6NE0 - chains D and M of the 12 polymer chains in the assembly; structure by electron microscopy, 3.40 A resolution.

# Chain D
Protein: CRISPR-associated protein Csy3
From: Pseudomonas aeruginosa UCBPP-PA14
Reference sequence: Q02MM1 (CSY3_PSEAB); residues 20-361 here correspond to UniProt positions 1-342 (UniProt number = residue number - 19)
Amino-acid sequence (342 residues; numbered 20 to 361; the number before each row is that of its first residue):
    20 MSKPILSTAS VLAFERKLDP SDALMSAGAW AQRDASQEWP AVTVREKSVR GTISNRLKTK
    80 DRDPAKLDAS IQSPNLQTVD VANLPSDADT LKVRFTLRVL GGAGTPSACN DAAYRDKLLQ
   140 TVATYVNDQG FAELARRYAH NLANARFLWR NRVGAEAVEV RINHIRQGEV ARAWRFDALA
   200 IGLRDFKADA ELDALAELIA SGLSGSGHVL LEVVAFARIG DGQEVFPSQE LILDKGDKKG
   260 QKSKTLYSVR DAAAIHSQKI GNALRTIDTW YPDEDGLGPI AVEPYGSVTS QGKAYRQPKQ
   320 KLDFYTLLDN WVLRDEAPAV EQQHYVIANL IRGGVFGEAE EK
Unresolved in the structure: 20-24, 358-361

# Chain M
Molecule: Crispr RNA
Sequence (60 nucleotides; each row starts with the number of its first residue):
     1 CUAAGAAAUU CACGGCGGGC UUGAUGUCCG CGUCUACCUG GUUCACUGCC GUGUAGGCAG
Unresolved in the structure: 59-60

# Interface between chain D and chain M
Residue-residue contacts (37):
  Ala32(D) - C29(M)  base contact
  Phe33(D) - C29(M)  hydrogen bond to the sugar
  Phe33(D) - G30(M)  sugar contact
  Glu34(D) - C29(M)  phosphate contact
  Arg35(D) - G30(M)  salt bridge to the phosphate
  Arg35(D) - C31(M)  salt bridge to the phosphate
  Val68(D) - C37(M)  sugar contact
  Val68(D) - U39(M)  phosphate contact
  Arg69(D) - C37(M)  hydrogen bond to the sugar
  Arg69(D) - C38(M)  hydrogen bond to the sugar
  Arg69(D) - U39(M)  hydrogen bond to the phosphate
  Arg69(D) - G40(M)  hydrogen bond to the sugar
  Gly70(D) - C37(M)  hydrogen bond to the sugar
  Thr71(D) - C38(M)  phosphate contact
  Val98(D) - C37(M)  base contact
  Ser126(D) - C29(M)  phosphate contact
  Gln248(D) - U33(M)  sugar contact
  Gln248(D) - C34(M)  base contact
  Gln248(D) - U35(M)  phosphate contact
  Leu250(D) - U33(M)  base contact
  His275(D) - U33(M)  salt bridge to the phosphate
  Gln277(D) - C31(M)  sugar contact
  Gln277(D) - G32(M)  sugar contact
  Gln277(D) - U33(M)  hydrogen bond to the phosphate
  Lys278(D) - G32(M)  hydrogen bond to the base
  Lys278(D) - C34(M)  salt bridge to the phosphate
  Asn281(D) - G32(M)  phosphate contact
  Arg284(D) - G32(M)  salt bridge to the phosphate
  Glu302(D) - G32(M)  phosphate contact
  Val307(D) - G32(M)  base contact
  Ser309(D) - G32(M)  hydrogen bond to the base
  Arg351(D) - G30(M)  sugar contact
  Gly352(D) - G30(M)  sugar contact
  Gly353(D) - C29(M)  hydrogen bond to the sugar
  Gly353(D) - G30(M)  hydrogen bond to the sugar
  Val354(D) - C29(M)  base contact
  Val354(D) - G30(M)  base contact
Interface residues without a listed pair, chain D (30 interface residues in all): Ser67, Leu95, Ser247, Glu249, Ile251, Lys263

# Summary
30 residues of chain D face 11 of chain M across their interface; the contacts include 11 hydrogen bonds and 5
salt bridges. Among the polar pairs are Lys278(D)-G32(M), Ser309(D)-G32(M) and Phe33(D)-C29(M).
Here chain D is CRISPR-associated protein Csy3 (Pseudomonas aeruginosa UCBPP-PA14) and chain M is Crispr RNA.
Entry 6NE0 (Structure of double-stranded target DNA engaged Csy complex from Pseudomonas aeruginosa (PA-14))
was determined by electron microscopy.
